PDB entry 9UA9 | electron microscopy, 1.99 A resolution | chains A and B of the 9 polymer chains in the assembly

Chain A (and B):
Protein: Fusion glycoprotein F0
Organism: Henipavirus nipahense
Notes: chain B of this document is another copy of the same molecule, construct and numbering; everything in this record applies to it too
UniProtKB: Q9IH63 (FUS_NIPAV); numbering as in UniProt (aligned over 27-476)
Sequence (450 residues; row label = number of the first residue in the row):
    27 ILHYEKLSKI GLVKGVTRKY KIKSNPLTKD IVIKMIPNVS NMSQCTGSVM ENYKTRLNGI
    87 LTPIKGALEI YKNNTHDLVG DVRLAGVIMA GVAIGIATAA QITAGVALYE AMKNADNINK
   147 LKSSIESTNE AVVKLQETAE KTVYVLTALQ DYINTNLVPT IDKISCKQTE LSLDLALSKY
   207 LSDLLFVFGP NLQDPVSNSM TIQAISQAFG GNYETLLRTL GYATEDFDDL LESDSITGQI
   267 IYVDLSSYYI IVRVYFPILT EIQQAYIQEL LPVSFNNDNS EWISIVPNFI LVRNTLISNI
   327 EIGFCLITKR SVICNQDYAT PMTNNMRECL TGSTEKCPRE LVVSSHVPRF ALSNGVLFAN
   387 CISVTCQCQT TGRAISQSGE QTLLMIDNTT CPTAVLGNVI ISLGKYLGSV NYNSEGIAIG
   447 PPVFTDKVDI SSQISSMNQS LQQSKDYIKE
Disordered / not traced: 105-111
Disulfides: Cys331-Cys340, Cys355-Cys363, Cys387-Cys392
Covalent attachments: N-acetylglucosamine (NAG) linked to Asn67, Asn99, Asn414, Asn464
Small-molecule neighbours: N-acetylglucosamine (NAG; 2-acetamido-2-deoxy-beta-D-glucopyranose): Gln459, Ser462, Met463
Curated features (UniProtKB/Swiss-Prot):
  - region: Leu110 to Leu134 (Fusion peptide)
  - site: Arg109, Leu110 (Cleavage)
  - glycosylation (N-linked (GlcNAc...) asparagine): Asn64, Asn67, Asn99, Asn414, Asn464
What the authors report for this chain:
  - mutagenesis - R244A: unchanged binding to 1D6
  - post-translational modification sites: Asn67

How chain A and chain B interact:
Residue-residue contacts (96):
  Arg82(A) with Glu240(B), salt bridge; Phe253(B); Asp254(B), salt bridge
  Leu104(A) with Gln395(B); Ile426(B), hydrophobic
  Val113(A) with Ile426(B)
  Ile114(A) with Ile426(B)
  Met115(A) with Ile426(B), hydrogen bond (backbone-backbone); Ile427(B); Ser428(B), hydrogen bond (backbone-backbone)
  Ala116(A) with Ser428(B)
  Gly117(A) with Leu378(B); Gly381(B); Ile427(B); Ser428(B), hydrogen bond (backbone-backbone)
  Val118(A) with Ser428(B); Gly430(B)
  Gly121(A) with Leu378(B); Ser379(B); Asn380(B), hydrogen bond (backbone-backbone); Gly381(B), hydrogen bond (backbone-backbone)
  Ile122(A) with Gly41(B); Leu378(B); Asn380(B)
  Ala123(A) with Leu378(B), hydrogen bond (backbone-backbone)
  Ala125(A) with Phe376(B), hydrophobic
  Ile128(A) with Val425(B), hydrophobic
  Val132(A) with Asn424(B)
  Asn182(A) with Asn182(B)
  Lys189(A) with Pro185(B), hydrogen bond (side chain-backbone)
  Ile190(A) with Asn180(B); Pro185(B), hydrophobic
  Gln194(A) with Glu156(B); Asn180(B)
  Leu197(A) with Glu156(B)
  Ser198(A) with Asp177(B), hydrogen bond; Thr181(B), hydrogen bond
  Asp200(A) with Arg244(B), salt bridge
  Leu201(A) with Ala157(B), hydrophobic; Asp177(B); Asn238(B); Thr241(B)
  Ser204(A) with Asn238(B); Glu240(B); Thr241(B), hydrogen bond
  Lys205(A) with Gly236(B), hydrogen bond (side chain-backbone); Gly237(B); Asn238(B)
  Ser208(A) with Gly237(B); Asn238(B), hydrogen bond; Tyr239(B), hydrogen bond (backbone-side chain); Glu240(B), hydrogen bond (side chain-backbone)
  Leu211(A) with Tyr239(B); Leu257(B), hydrophobic; Glu258(B)
  Pro216(A) with Asp254(B); Asp255(B); Glu258(B)
  Asn217(A) with Glu258(B), hydrogen bond; Leu332(B)
  Gln219(A) with Arg44(B), hydrogen bond; Ile333(B); Thr334(B); Lys335(B)
  Ile311(A) with Val454(B)
  Pro313(A) with Val454(B)
  Arg319(A) with Val369(B), hydrogen bond (side chain-backbone)
  Asn325(A) with Asp452(B); Asp455(B)
  Gln342(A) with His372(B), hydrogen bond
  Asp343(A) with Ser370(B), hydrogen bond (backbone-side chain); Ser371(B)
  Ala345(A) with Val369(B); Ser370(B)
  Thr346(A) with Val369(B)
  Pro347(A) with Glu366(B); Leu367(B); Val369(B); Asp455(B)
  Met348(A) with Phe450(B); Asp455(B)
  Thr349(A) with Phe450(B); Asp455(B), hydrogen bond (backbone-side chain)
  Asn351(A) with Ser462(B)
  Met352(A) with Val454(B), hydrophobic
  Pro447(A) with Ser461(B); Gln465(B)
  Val449(A) with Ser461(B)
  Thr451(A) with Ser457(B)
  Met463(A) with Ile460(B); Met463(B), hydrophobic; Asn464(B); Leu467(B)
  Ser466(A) with Leu467(B)
  Leu467(A) with Leu467(B), hydrophobic
  Ser470(A) with Lys471(B)
Interface residues without a listed pair, chain A (64 interface residues in all): Asn78, Ile86, Ile120, Thr124, Thr129, Tyr178, Leu183, Thr186, Leu207, Val312, Pro364, Pro448, Ile456, Gln459, Ile460
Interface residues without a listed pair, chain B (65 interface residues in all): Lys40, Val42, Val158, Leu297, Ala377, Thr419, Leu429, Ser458, Gln459

Summary:
64 residues of chain A face 65 of chain B across their interface; the contacts include 20 hydrogen bonds and 3
salt bridges. Polar contacts include Arg82(A)-Glu240(B), Arg82(A)-Asp254(B) and Asp200(A)-Arg244(B). Chain A
binds N-acetylglucosamine. The paper reports that R244A of chain A leaves binding to 1D6 unchanged; a
modification site at Asn67(A).
Both chains are Fusion glycoprotein F0 (Henipavirus nipahense). Entry 9UA9 (Nipah virus fusion glycoprotein in
complex with a broadly neutralizing antibody 1D6) was determined by electron microscopy.
